3B6D - chain A; structure by X-ray diffraction, 1.20 A resolution.

Chain A:
Protein: Cholesterol oxidase
Source organism: Streptomyces sp
Notes: EC 1.1.3.6
Reference sequence: P12676 (CHOD_STRS0); residues 6-509 here correspond to UniProt positions 43-546 (UniProt number = residue number + 37)
Sequence (504 residues; row label = number of the first residue in the row):
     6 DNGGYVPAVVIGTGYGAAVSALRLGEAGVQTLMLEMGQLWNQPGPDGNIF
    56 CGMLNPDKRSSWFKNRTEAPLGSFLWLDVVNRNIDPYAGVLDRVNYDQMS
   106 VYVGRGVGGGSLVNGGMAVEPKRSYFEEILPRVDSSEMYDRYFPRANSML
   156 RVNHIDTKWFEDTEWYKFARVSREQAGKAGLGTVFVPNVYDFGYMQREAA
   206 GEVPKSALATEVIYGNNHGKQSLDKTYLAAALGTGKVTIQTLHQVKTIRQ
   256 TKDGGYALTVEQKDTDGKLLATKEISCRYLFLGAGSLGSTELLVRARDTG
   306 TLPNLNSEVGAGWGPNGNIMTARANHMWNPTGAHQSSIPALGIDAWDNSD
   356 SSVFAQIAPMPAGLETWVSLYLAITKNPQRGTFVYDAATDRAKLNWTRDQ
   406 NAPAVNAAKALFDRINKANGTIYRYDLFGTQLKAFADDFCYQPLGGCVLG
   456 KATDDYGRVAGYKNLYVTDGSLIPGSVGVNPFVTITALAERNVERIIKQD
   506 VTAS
Disordered / not traced: 6-8, 507-509
Sequence notes: engineered mutation Gln361 (Glu398 in P12676), Gln447 (His484 in P12676)
Residues lining bound ligands: flavin-n7 protonated-adenine dinucleotide (FAE): Ile16, Gly17, Thr18, Gly19, Tyr20, Gly21, Leu39, Glu40, Met41, Gly42, Leu96, Tyr107, Val108, Gly109, Arg110, Gly111, Gly114, Gly115, Ser116, Val118, Asn119, Gly120, Gly121, Met122, Ile218, His248, Gln249, Val250, Gly288, Ala289, Gly290, Ser291, Gly293, Leu297, Tyr446, Gln447, Asp474, Gly475, Asn485, Pro486, Phe487, Ile490
UniProt features mapped onto this chain:
  - binding site (FAD): Tyr20, Gly21, Glu40, Gly115, Asn119, Gly120, Met122, Val250, Gly475, Phe487
Reported in the primary citation:
  - binding site for flavin-n7 protonated-adenine dinucleotide: Asn485
  - mutagenesis - E361Q/H447Q (600-fold): decreased catalytic activity (citing earlier work)

Summary:
Ligands of chain A: flavin-n7 protonated-adenine dinucleotide. From UniProt: 10 FAD-binding residues. The
paper reports a binding site for flavin-n7 protonated-adenine dinucleotide at Asn485; E361Q/H447Q reduce
catalytic activity.
Chain A is Cholesterol oxidase (Streptomyces sp); the structure, Crystal Structure of Streptomyces Cholesterol
Oxidase H447Q/E361Q mutant (1.2A), was determined by X-ray diffraction (same publication as 3B3R).
